Entry 8XJK (electron microscopy, 2.63 A resolution); this record covers chains B and E of the 5 polymer chains in the assembly.

Chain B:
Protein: Guanine nucleotide-binding protein G(I)/G(S)/G(T) subunit beta-1
From: Homo sapiens
Reference sequence: P62873 (GBB1_HUMAN); numbering as in UniProt (aligned over 2-340)
Sequence (376 residues; each row starts with the number of its first residue; numbers below 1 keep their minus sign (Met-9 is residue -9)):
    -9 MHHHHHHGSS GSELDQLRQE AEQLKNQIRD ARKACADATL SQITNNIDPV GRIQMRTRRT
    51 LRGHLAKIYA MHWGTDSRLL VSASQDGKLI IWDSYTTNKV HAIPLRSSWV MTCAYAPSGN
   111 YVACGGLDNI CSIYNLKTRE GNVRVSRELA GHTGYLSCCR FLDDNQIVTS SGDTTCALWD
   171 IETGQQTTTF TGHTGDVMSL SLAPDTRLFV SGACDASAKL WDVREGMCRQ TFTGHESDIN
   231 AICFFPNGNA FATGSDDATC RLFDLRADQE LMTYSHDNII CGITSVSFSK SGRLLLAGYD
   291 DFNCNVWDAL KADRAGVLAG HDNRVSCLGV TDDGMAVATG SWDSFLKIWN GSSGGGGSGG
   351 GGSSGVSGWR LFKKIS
Unresolved in the structure: -9 to 1, 344-366
Construct notes: initiating methionine (-9); expression tag (-8 to 1, 341-366)
UniProt features mapped onto this chain:
  - modified residue: Ser2 (N-acetylserine), His266 (Phosphohistidine)
  - natural variant: Leu30 (L30F: In MRD42; uncertain significance), Arg52 (R52G: In MRD42), Gly64 (G64V: In MRD42), Asp76 (D76E: In MRD42; D76G: In MRD42), Gly77 (G77S: In MRD42), Lys78 (K78R: In MRD42), Ile80 (I80N: In MRD42; I80T: In MRD42), His91 (H91R: In MRD42; uncertain significance), Ala92 (A92T: In MRD42), Pro94 (P94S: In MRD42), Leu95 (L95P: In MRD42), Arg96 (R96L: In MRD42), 5 further natural variant entries in UniProt

Chain E:
Protein: Antibody fragment scFv16
From: synthetic construct
Notes: antibody fragment or engineered binder
Sequence (254 residues; row label = number of the first residue in the row; note: 1 number in that range is skipped by the numbering (no residue carries it; nothing is unmodelled there)):
     1 VQLVESGGGL VQPGGSRKLS CSASGFAFSS FGMHWVRQAP EKGLEWVAYI SSGSGTIYYA
    61 DTVKGRFTIS RDDPKNTLFL QMTSLRSEDT AMYYCVRSIY YYGSSPFDFW GQGTTLTVS
   121 SGGGGSGGGG SGGGGSDIVM TQATSSVPVT PGESVSISCR SSKSLLHSNG NTYLYWFLQR
   181 PGQSPQLLIY RMSNLASGVP DRFSGSGSGT AFTLTISRLE AEDVGVYYCM QHLEYPLTFG
   241 AGTKLELLEE NLYFQ
Unresolved in the structure: 121-136, 248-255
Disulfides: Cys21-Cys95, Cys159-Cys229

How chain B and chain E interact:
Contacting residue pairs - 11 pairs, chain B then chain E:
  Asp66(B) - Tyr102(E)
  Arg68(B) - Tyr102(E)
  Leu69(B) - Tyr102(E)  hydrophobic
  Val90(B) - Tyr101(E)  hydrophobic
  Arg129(B) - Val1(E)
  Arg129(B) - Arg97(E)  hydrogen bond (backbone-side chain)
  Glu130(B) - Gly25(E)
  Glu130(B) - Phe26(E)
  Glu130(B) - Ala27(E)  hydrogen bond (backbone-backbone)
  Glu130(B) - Phe31(E)
  Gly131(B) - Phe31(E)
Other interface residues (no listed pair), chain B (10 interface residues in all): Asp83, His91, Asn132
Other interface residues (no listed pair), chain E (11 interface residues in all): Ile99, Asp108, Phe109

Overview:
10 residues of chain B face 11 of chain E across their interface; the contacts include 2 hydrogen bonds. Polar
contacts include Arg129(B)-Arg97(E) and Glu130(B)-Ala27(E).
Here chain B is Guanine nucleotide-binding protein G(I)/G(S)/G(T) subunit beta-1 (Homo sapiens) and chain E is
Antibody fragment scFv16 (synthetic construct). Entry 8XJK (Cloprosetnol bound Prostaglandin F2-alpha
receptor-Gq Protein Complex) was determined by electron microscopy, deposited together with 8XJL, 8XJM, 8XJN
and 8XJO.
